1VQ9 - chains 0 and C of the 32 polymer chains in the assembly; structure by X-ray diffraction, 2.40 A resolution.

== Chain 0 ==
Molecule: 23S ribosomal RNA
From: Haloarcula marismortui
Sequence (2922 nucleotides; each row starts with the number of its first residue):
     2 UUGGCUACUA UGCCAGCUGG UGGAUUGCUC GGCUCAGGCG CUGAUGAAGG ACGUGCCAAG
    62 CUGCGAUAAG CCAUGGGGAG CCGCACGGAG GCGAAGAACC AUGGAUUUCC GAAUGAGAAU
   122 CUCUCUAACA AUUGCUUCGC GCAAUGAGGA ACCCCGAGAA CUGAAACAUC UCAGUAUCGG
   182 GAGGAACAGA AAACGCAAUG UGAUGUCGUU AGUAACCGCG AGUGAACGCG AUACAGCCCA
   242 AACCGAAGCC CUCACGGGCA AUGUGGUGUC AGGGCUACCU CUCAUCAGCC GACCGUCUCG
   302 ACGAAGUCUC UUGGAACAGA GCGUGAUACA GGGUGACAAC CCCGUACUCG AGACCAGUAC
   362 GACGUGCGGU AGUGCCAGAG UAGCGGGGGU UGGAUAUCCC UCGCGAAUAA CGCAGGCAUC
   422 GACUGCGAAG GCUAAACACA ACCUGAGACC GAUAGUGAAC AAGUAGUGUG AACGAACGCU
   482 GCAAAGUACC CUCAGAAGGG AGGCGAAAUA GAGCAUGAAA UCAGUUGGCG AUCGAGCGAC
   542 AGGGCAUACA AGGUCCCUCG ACGAAUGACC GACGCGCGAG CGUCCAGUAA GACUCACGGG
   602 AAGCCGAUGU UCUGUCGUAC GUUUUGAAAA ACGAGCCAGG GAGUGUGUCU GCAUGGCAAG
   662 UCUAACCGGA GUAUCCGGGG AGGCACAGGG AAACCGACAU GGCCGCAGGG CUUUGCCCGA
   722 GGGCCGCCGU CUUCAAGGGC GGGGAGCCAU GUGGACACGA CCCGAAUCCG GACGAUCUAC
   782 GCAUGGACAA GAUGAAGCGU GCCGAAAGGC ACGUGGAAGU CUGUUAGAGU UGGUGUCCUA
   842 CAAUACCCUC UCGUGAUCUA UGUGUAGGGG UGAAAGGCCC AUCGAGUCCG GCAACAGCUG
   902 GUUCCAAUCG AAACAUGUCG AAGCAUGACC UCCGCCGAGG UAGUCUGUGA GGUAGAGCGA
   962 CCGAUUGGUG UGUCCGCCUC CGAGAGGAGU CGGCACACCU GUCAAACUCC AAACUUACAG
  1022 ACGCCGUUUG ACGCGGGGAU UCCGGUGCGC GGGGUAAGCC UGUGUACCAG GAGGGGAACA
  1082 ACCCAGAGAU AGGUUAAGGU CCCCAAGUGU GGAUUAAGUG UAAUCCUCUG AAGGUGGUCU
  1142 CGAGCCCUAG ACAGCCGGGA GGUGAGCUUA GAAGCAGCUA CCCUCUAAGA AAAGCGUAAC
  1202 AGCUUACCGG CCGAGGUUUG AGGCGCCCAA AAUGAUCGGG ACUCAAAUCC ACCACCGAGA
  1262 CCUGUCCGUA CCACUCAUAC UGGUAAUCGA GUAGAUUGGC GCUCUAAUUG GAUGGAAGUA
  1322 GGGGUGAAAA CUCCUAUGGA CCGAUUAGUG ACGAAAAUCC UGGCCAUAGU AGCAGCGAUA
  1382 GUCGGGUGAG AACCCCGACG GCCUAAUGGA UAAGGGUUCC UCAGCACUGC UGAUCAGCUG
  1442 AGGGUUAGCC GGUCCUAAGU CAUACCGCAA CUCGACUAUG ACGAAAUGGG AAACGGGUUA
  1502 AUAUUCCCGU GCCACUAUGC AGUGAAAGUU GACGCCCUGG GGUCGAUCAC GCUGGGCAUU
  1562 CGCCCAGUCG AACCGUCCAA CUCCGUGGAA GCCGUAAUGG CAGGAAGCGG ACGAACGGCG
  1622 GCAUAGGGAA ACGUGAUUCA ACCUGGGGCC CAUGAAAAGA CGAGCAUAGU GUCCGUACCG
  1682 AGAACCGACA CAGGUGUCCA UGGCGGCGAA AGCCAAGGCC UGUCGGGAGC AACCAACGUU
  1742 AGGGAAUUCG GCAAGUUAGU CCCGUACCUU CGGAAGAAGG GAUGCCUGCU CCGGAACGGA
  1802 GCAGGUCGCA GUGACUCGGA AGCUCGGACU GUCUAGUAAC AACAUAGGUG ACCGCAAAUC
  1862 CGCAAGGACU CGUACGGUCA CUGAAUCCUG CCCAGUGCAG GUAUCUGAAC ACCUCGUACA
  1922 AGAGGACGAA GGACCUGUCA ACGGCGGGGG UAACUAUGAC CCUCUUAAGG UAGCGUAGUA
  1982 CCUUGCCGCA UCAGUAGCGG CUUGCAUGAA UGGAUUAACC AGAGCUUCAC UGUCCCAACG
  2042 UUGGGCCCGG UGAACUGUAC AUUCCAGUGC GGAGUCUGGA GACACCCAGG GGGAAGCGAA
  2102 GACCCUAUGG AGCUUUACUG CAGGCUGUCG CUGAGACGUG GUCGCCGAUG UGCAGCAUAG
  2162 GUAGGAGACA CUACACAGGU ACCCGCGCUA GCGGGCCACC GAGUCAACAG UGAAAUACUA
  2222 CCCGUCGGUG ACUGCGACUC UCACUCCGGG AGGAGGACAC CGAUAGCCGG GCAGUUUGAC
  2282 UGGGGCGGUA CGCGCUCGAA AAGAUAUCGA GCGCGCCCUA UGGCUAUCUC AGCCGGGACA
  2342 GAGACCCGGC GAAGAGUGCA AGAGCAAAAG AUAGCUUGAC AGUGUUCUUC CCAACGAGGA
  2402 ACGCUGACGC GAAAGCGUGG UCUAGCGAAC CAAUUAGCCU GCUUGAUGCG GGCAAUUGAU
  2462 GACAGAAAAG CUACCCUAGG GAUAACAGAG UCGUCACUCG CAAGAGCACA UAUCGACCGA
  2522 GUGGCUUGCU ACCUCGAUGU CGGUUCCCUC CAUCCUGCCC GUGCAGAAGC GGGCAAGGGU
  2582 GAGGUUGUUC GCCUAUUAAA GGAGGUCGUG AGCUGGGUUU AGACCGUCGU GAGACAGGUC
  2642 GGCUGCUAUC UACUGGGUGU GUAAUGGUGU CUGACAAGAA CGACCGUAUA GUACGAGAGG
  2702 AACUACGGUU GGUGGCCACU GGUGUACCGG UUGUUCGAGA GAGCACGUGC CGGGUAGCCA
  2762 CGCCACACGG GGUAAGAGCU GAACGCAUCU AAGCUCGAAA CCCACUUGGA AAAGAGACAC
  2822 CGCCGAGGUC CCGCGUACAA GACGCGGUCG AUAGACUCGG GGUGUGCGCG UCGAGGUAAC
  2882 GAGACGUUAA GCCCACGAGC ACUAACAGAC CAAAGCCAUC AU
Disordered / not traced: 2-9, 126-127, 715, 971-998, 1560, 1952-1963, 2137-2236, 2339-2343, 2665-2666, 2915-2923
Modified positions: 1MA (6-hydro-1-methyladenosine-5'-monophosphate) at position 628, OMU (o2'-methyluridine 5'-monophosphate) at position 2587, OMG (o2'-methylguanosine-5'-monophosphate) at position 2588, UR3 (3-methyluridine-5'-monophoshate) at position 2619, PSU (pseudouridine-5'-monophosphate) at position 2621
Metal / ion sites: Mg2+ site 1 near G28 (its only coordinating residue here); Sr2+ site 1: G33, C34, U457; Na+ site 1: C40, C443; Na+ site 2: G56, A59, G61; Sr2+ site 2: G84, C85 (shared with 1 residue of chain T); Sr2+ site 3: C85, A86, C87 (shared with 1 residue of chain T); Na+ site 3: U107, U108; Mg2+ site 2: U115, G118; Na+ site 4: C130, U146, G147; Na+ site 5: C141, G142; Sr2+ site 4: G147, A183 (shared with 1 residue of chain M); Mg2+ site 3: C162, U2276; 2 more K+ sites not listed; 71 more Mg2+ sites not listed; 59 more Na+ sites not listed; 87 more Sr2+ sites not listed
Ligand contacts: sparsomycin (SPS): A2486, C2487, G2540, U2541, UR3_2619, U2620, A2637

== Chain C ==
Molecule: 50S ribosomal protein L4E
From: Haloarcula marismortui
Reference sequence: P12735 (RL4_HALMA); residue numbers follow UniProt; this construct covers 1-246
Sequence (246 residues; numbered 1 to 246; the number before each row is that of its first residue):
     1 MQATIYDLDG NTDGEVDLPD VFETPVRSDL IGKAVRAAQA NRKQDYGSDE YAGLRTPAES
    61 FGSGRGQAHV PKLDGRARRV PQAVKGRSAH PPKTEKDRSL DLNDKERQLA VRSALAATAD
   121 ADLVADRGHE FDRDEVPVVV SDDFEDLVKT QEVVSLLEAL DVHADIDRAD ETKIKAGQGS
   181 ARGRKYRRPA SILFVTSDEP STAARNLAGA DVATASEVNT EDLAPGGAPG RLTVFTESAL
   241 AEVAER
Metal / ion sites: Na+ site 1: Asp45, Thr94, Lys96; Na+ site 2: Arg55 (shared with G464(0), G475(0) of chain 0); Mg2+: Gly86 (shared with G456(0) of chain 0)

== Chain 0 / chain C interface ==
Pairs across the interface (216; chain 0 residue first):
  C29(0) with Gln178(C), phosphate contact
  U30(0) with Ala181(C), phosphate contact
  C34(0) with Gly47(C), hydrogen bond to the sugar; Ser48(C), sugar contact; Asp49(C), phosphate contact
  U35(0) with Asp45(C), hydrogen bond to the sugar; Tyr46(C), sugar contact; Gly47(C), sugar contact; Asp49(C), phosphate contact; Thr94(C), hydrogen bond to the phosphate
  C36(0) with Gln44(C), base contact; Asp45(C), sugar contact
  G326(0) with Gln151(C), phosphate contact; Asn206(C), base contact
  A327(0) with Lys149(C), salt bridge to the phosphate; Thr150(C), sugar contact; Gln151(C), hydrogen bond to the base; Val154(C), base contact; Asn206(C), hydrogen bond to the base
  U328(0) with Val148(C), sugar contact; Lys149(C), salt bridge to the phosphate; Thr150(C), hydrogen bond to the phosphate; Thr202(C), sugar contact; Arg205(C), phosphate contact
  A329(0) with Arg205(C), salt bridge to the phosphate; Asn206(C), phosphate contact
  C330(0) with Asp170(C), base contact; Arg188(C), base contact; Asn206(C), hydrogen bond to the base
  G332(0) with Tyr186(C), phosphate contact
  G333(0) with Lys185(C), phosphate contact; Tyr186(C), phosphate contact
  C338(0) with Ile174(C), sugar contact
  A339(0) with Ile174(C), phosphate contact; Lys185(C), salt bridge to the phosphate; Tyr186(C), hydrogen bond to the phosphate
  A347(0) with Arg205(C), hydrogen bond to the sugar
  A447(0) with Gln44(C), hydrogen bond to the sugar
  G448(0) with Gln44(C), hydrogen bond to the sugar; Arg184(C), hydrogen bond to the sugar
  A449(0) with Ala40(C), base contact; Lys43(C), base contact; Gln44(C), hydrogen bond to the phosphate; Arg184(C), hydrogen bond to the phosphate
  C450(0) with Tyr46(C), sugar contact; Arg182(C), salt bridge to the phosphate; Arg184(C), salt bridge to the phosphate
  C451(0) with Arg182(C), salt bridge to the phosphate
  G452(0) with Gln178(C), hydrogen bond to the sugar; Arg182(C), hydrogen bond to the base
  U454(0) with Val84(C), base contact
  A455(0) with Lys85(C), hydrogen bond to the phosphate
  G456(0) with Ser88(C), hydrogen bond to the phosphate
  U457(0) with Ser48(C), phosphate contact; Asp49(C), hydrogen bond to the phosphate; Ala52(C), phosphate contact; Arg55(C), hydrogen bond to the phosphate
  G458(0) with Ala52(C), phosphate contact; Gly53(C), hydrogen bond to the phosphate; Arg55(C), salt bridge to the phosphate; Lys85(C), hydrogen bond to the phosphate
  A459(0) with Lys85(C), salt bridge to the phosphate
  C474(0) with Pro57(C), phosphate contact; Leu73(C), phosphate contact; Asp74(C), hydrogen bond to the sugar
  G475(0) with Thr56(C), hydrogen bond to the phosphate; Pro57(C), phosphate contact; Leu73(C), phosphate contact; Asp74(C), sugar contact
  A476(0) with Arg78(C), salt bridge to the phosphate
  A477(0) with Lys85(C), salt bridge to the phosphate
  G640(0) with Val84(C), base contact
  G641(0) with Gln82(C), hydrogen bond to the base
  G642(0) with Pro81(C), sugar contact; Gln82(C), sugar contact
  A643(0) with Ala89(C), sugar contact; His90(C), phosphate contact
  G644(0) with His90(C), sugar contact
  U645(0) with His90(C), sugar contact; Lys93(C), hydrogen bond to the base
  G646(0) with Lys93(C), sugar contact; Glu95(C), sugar contact; Lys96(C), phosphate contact
  U647(0) with Glu95(C), sugar contact; Lys96(C), phosphate contact; Asp97(C), hydrogen bond to the phosphate
  G656(0) with Arg27(C), phosphate contact; Leu30(C), sugar contact; Glu106(C), hydrogen bond to the base
  G657(0) with Arg27(C), salt bridge to the phosphate; Asn103(C), base contact; Lys105(C), sugar contact; Glu106(C), sugar contact; Leu109(C), phosphate contact
  C658(0) with Lys105(C), hydrogen bond to the sugar
  U662(0) with Lys105(C), salt bridge to the phosphate
  C663(0) with Asn103(C), hydrogen bond to the phosphate; Lys105(C), salt bridge to the phosphate
  U664(0) with Asn103(C), phosphate contact; Asp104(C), hydrogen bond to the phosphate
  G670(0) with Glu217(C), hydrogen bond to the base
  A671(0) with Glu217(C), hydrogen bond to the sugar
  G672(0) with Pro200(C), base contact; Ala213(C), base contact; Thr214(C), hydrogen bond to the base; Glu217(C), base contact; Val218(C), hydrogen bond to the base; Asn219(C), base contact; Asp222(C), hydrogen bond to the base
  A674(0) with Gln44(C), hydrogen bond to the base
  U675(0) with Ala38(C), hydrogen bond to the sugar; Asn41(C), sugar contact; Arg42(C), hydrogen bond to the sugar
  C676(0) with Ala38(C), phosphate contact; Asn41(C), hydrogen bond to the phosphate; Glu217(C), base contact; Asn219(C), hydrogen bond to the sugar
  C677(0) with Arg107(C), salt bridge to the phosphate; Ser216(C), hydrogen bond to the sugar; Glu217(C), sugar contact; Arg246(C), hydrogen bond to the phosphate
  G678(0) with Arg107(C), salt bridge to the phosphate; Gln108(C), hydrogen bond to the phosphate; Arg246(C), salt bridge to the phosphate
  C749(0) with Asn103(C), hydrogen bond to the sugar
  A750(0) with Lys33(C), base contact; Asp101(C), hydrogen bond to the sugar; Asn103(C), sugar contact
  U751(0) with Leu100(C), phosphate contact; Asp101(C), hydrogen bond to the phosphate
  G752(0) with Leu100(C), phosphate contact
  C762(0) with His90(C), hydrogen bond to the sugar
  C763(0) with Pro81(C), phosphate contact; Arg87(C), phosphate contact; His90(C), phosphate contact
  C764(0) with His69(C), sugar contact; Val80(C), phosphate contact; Pro81(C), sugar contact; Gln82(C), hydrogen bond to the sugar; Arg87(C), salt bridge to the phosphate
  G765(0) with His69(C), hydrogen bond to the sugar; Pro71(C), phosphate contact; Val80(C), phosphate contact
  A766(0) with Ser60(C), hydrogen bond to the phosphate; Gly62(C), phosphate contact; His69(C), phosphate contact
  C890(0) with Pro57(C), phosphate contact
  A894(0) with Leu54(C), base contact; Arg87(C), hydrogen bond to the base
  C1305(0) with Gly177(C), phosphate contact; Gln178(C), hydrogen bond to the phosphate; Gly179(C), phosphate contact; Arg184(C), hydrogen bond to the phosphate
  U1306(0) with Lys43(C), sugar contact; Lys175(C), salt bridge to the phosphate; Gly179(C), phosphate contact; Arg184(C), salt bridge to the phosphate
  A1307(0) with Gln39(C), hydrogen bond to the sugar; Lys175(C), salt bridge to the phosphate; Gly226(C), sugar contact
  A1308(0) with Arg127(C), hydrogen bond to the phosphate; Arg187(C), salt bridge to the phosphate; Pro225(C), hydrogen bond to the sugar; Gly226(C), sugar contact; Ala228(C), sugar contact
  U1309(0) with Arg127(C), salt bridge to the phosphate; Arg168(C), salt bridge to the phosphate; Lys173(C), base contact; Arg187(C), salt bridge to the phosphate; Pro189(C), phosphate contact; Ala190(C), hydrogen bond to the phosphate
  U1310(0) with Gly128(C), phosphate contact; Arg168(C), salt bridge to the phosphate; Lys173(C), hydrogen bond to the base
  G1311(0) with Lys173(C), base contact
  C1342(0) with Ile174(C), base contact
  C1343(0) with Ile174(C), hydrogen bond to the base; Ala176(C), phosphate contact; Gly177(C), hydrogen bond to the phosphate
  G1344(0) with Lys173(C), hydrogen bond to the base; Ala176(C), phosphate contact
  A1348(0) with Arg36(C), hydrogen bond to the sugar
  G1349(0) with Arg36(C), salt bridge to the phosphate
  G1351(0) with Lys96(C), salt bridge to the phosphate
  A1352(0) with Tyr46(C), hydrogen bond to the phosphate; Ser48(C), base contact; Ser88(C), hydrogen bond to the base; His90(C), sugar contact; Pro91(C), sugar contact; Pro92(C), base contact
  A1358(0) with Gln82(C), base contact
  U1359(0) with Ser63(C), hydrogen bond to the base; Gly66(C), base contact; Gln67(C), hydrogen bond to the base; Ala68(C), phosphate contact; His69(C), hydrogen bond to the base
  C1360(0) with Ala68(C), phosphate contact; Val70(C), sugar contact; Gln82(C), hydrogen bond to the sugar
  C1361(0) with Val70(C), sugar contact; Ala77(C), phosphate contact; Gln82(C), sugar contact; Ala83(C), sugar contact; Val84(C), hydrogen bond to the sugar
  U1362(0) with Arg76(C), hydrogen bond to the phosphate; Ala77(C), hydrogen bond to the phosphate; Val84(C), sugar contact
  G1363(0) with Arg76(C), salt bridge to the phosphate
  A2100(0) with Gly64(C), hydrogen bond to the phosphate; Gly66(C), phosphate contact
  A2101(0) with Ser63(C), hydrogen bond to the sugar; Gly64(C), hydrogen bond to the phosphate; Arg65(C), phosphate contact; Gly66(C), hydrogen bond to the phosphate; Gln67(C), phosphate contact
  A2479(0) with Ser63(C), phosphate contact
Other interface residues (no listed pair), chain 0 (96 interface residues in all): C348, G467, G680, G760, A761, A767, G891, A1345, U1350
Other interface residues (no listed pair), chain C (121 interface residues in all): Asp29, Ala37, Tyr51, Lys72, Gly75, Arg79, Gly86, Ser99, Leu102, Val111, Thr172, Gly183, Ala203, Leu207, Ala208, Val212, Glu221

== In short ==
The interface between chain 0 and chain C involves 96 residues on one side and 121 on the other, with 76
hydrogen bonds and 29 salt bridges. Polar pairs include A327(0)-Gln151(C), A327(0)-Asn206(C) and
C330(0)-Asn206(C). Ligands of chain 0: sparsomycin.
Here chain 0 is 23S ribosomal RNA and chain C is 50S ribosomal protein L4E, both from Haloarcula marismortui.
Entry 1VQ9 (The structure of CCA-PHE-CAP-BIO and the antibiotic sparsomycin bound to the large ribosomal
subunit of haloarcula ...) was determined by X-ray diffraction, deposited together with 1VQ4, 1VQ5, 1VQ8,
1VQK, 1VQL, 1VQM, 1VQO and 1VQP.
